PDB entry 5OCX | X-ray diffraction, 1.75 A resolution | chains L and A of the 3 polymer chains in the assembly

== Chain L ==
Molecule: Fab fragment anti-citrullinated protein antibody E4 - light chain
Organism: Homo sapiens
Notes: antibody fragment or engineered binder
Chain sequence (217 residues; numbered 1 to 217; the number before each row is that of its first residue):
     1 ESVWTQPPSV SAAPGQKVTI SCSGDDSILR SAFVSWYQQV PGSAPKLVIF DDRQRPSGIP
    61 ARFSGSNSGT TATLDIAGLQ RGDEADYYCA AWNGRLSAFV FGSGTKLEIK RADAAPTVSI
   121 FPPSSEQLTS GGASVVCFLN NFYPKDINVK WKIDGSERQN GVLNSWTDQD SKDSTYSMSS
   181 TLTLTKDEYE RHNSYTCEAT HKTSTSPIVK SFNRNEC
Modified / non-standard residues: E1 (pyroglutamic acid; PCA)
Disulfide bonds: C22-C89, C137-C197

== Chain A ==
Molecule: Cii-C-13-cit
Chain sequence (18 residues; each row starts with the number of its first residue):
     1 CPAGEEGKRG ARGEPGCA
Not modelled in the structure: 1-3, 14-18
Modified / non-standard residues: R9 (citrulline; CIR)

== How chain L and chain A interact ==
Contacting residue pairs - 8 pairs, chain L then chain A:
  S31(L) - A11(A)
  S31(L) - R12(A)  hydrogen bond (backbone-backbone)
  A32(L) - R12(A)
  F33(L) - R12(A)
  W92(L) - R9(A)
  W92(L) - G10(A)
  W92(L) - A11(A)
  F99(L) - R9(A)
Interface residues without a listed pair, chain L (7 interface residues in all): R30, D52

== In short ==
The interface between chain L and chain A involves 7 residues on one side and 4 on the other; the contacts
include 1 hydrogen bond. Its one hydrogen bond, S31(L)-R12(A), is backbone to backbone.
Chain L is Fab fragment anti-citrullinated protein antibody E4 - light chain (Homo sapiens) and chain A is
Cii-C-13-cit; the structure, Crystal structure of ACPA E4 in complex with CII-C-13-CIT, was determined by
X-ray diffraction, deposited together with 5OCK, 5OCY, 5OD0 and 5OD8.
